PDB entry 5MVW | X-ray diffraction, 1.82 A resolution | chains A and D of the 4 polymer chains in the assembly

== Chain A ==
Protein: Centrosomin
Organism: Drosophila melanogaster
UniProt: P54623 (CNN_DROME), isoform P54623-2; residues 1082-1148 here = UniProt positions 1082-1148
Sequence (70 residues; row label = number of the first residue in the row):
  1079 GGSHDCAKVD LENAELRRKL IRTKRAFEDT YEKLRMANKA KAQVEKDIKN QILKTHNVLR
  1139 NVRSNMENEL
Unresolved in the structure: 1079-1080, 1141-1148
Sequence notes: expression tag (1079-1081)
Ion coordination: Zn2+: His1082, Cys1084 (shared with 2 residues of chain B)
Reported in the primary citation:
  - Zn2+ coordination: His1082, Cys1084
  - mutagenesis - R1141H: decreased localization

== Chain D ==
Protein: Centrosomin
Organism: Drosophila melanogaster
UniProt: P54623 (CNN_DROME), isoform P54623-2; residue numbers follow UniProt; this construct covers 490-544
Sequence (58 residues; row label = number of the first residue in the row):
   487 GPMDQQNSAV IGQLRLELQQ ARTEVETADK WRLECIDVCS VLTNRLEELA GFLNSLLK
Unresolved in the structure: 487-496
Sequence notes: expression tag (487-489); conflict Ile522 (Val in P54623)
Reported in the primary citation:
  - mutagenesis - L535E: decreased binding to apo-LZ-homo-tetramer
  - mutagenesis - L535E: decreased stability
  - mutagenesis - L535E: decreased localization
  - mutagenesis - L535E: abolished binding to homo-tetramer

== Chain A / chain D interface ==
Contacting residue pairs (12):
  Glu1123(A) with Leu542(D); Leu543(D)
  Ile1126(A) with Leu539(D); Leu542(D), hydrophobic; Leu543(D), hydrophobic
  Ile1130(A) with Leu539(D), hydrophobic; Asn540(D); Leu543(D), hydrophobic
  Thr1133(A) with Leu532(D)
  His1134(A) with Ala536(D)
  Leu1137(A) with Leu532(D), hydrophobic; Glu533(D)
Also at the interface, not in a pair above, chain A (7 interface residues in all): Gln1129
Also at the interface, not in a pair above, chain D (8 interface residues in all): Thr529
The authors on this interface:
  - hot spots on chain D (mutagenesis) - L528E: abolished binding to Centrosomin (chain A)
  - hot spots on chain D (mutagenesis) - L532E, L539E, L542E: decreased binding to Centrosomin (chain A)

== Overview ==
7 residues of chain A face 8 of chain D across their interface. His1082(A) and Cys1084(A) coordinate Zn2+.
From the paper: L532E, L539E and L542E of chain D reduce binding to Centrosomin (chain A); Zn2+ coordination
by His1082(A) and Cys1084(A); 6 substitutions were tested in all.
Chain A is Centrosomin and chain D is Centrosomin, both from Drosophila melanogaster; the structure, Complex
between the Leucine Zipper (LZ) and Centrosomin-motif 2 (CM2) domains of Drosophila melanogaster Centrosomin
(Cnn), was determined by X-ray diffraction (same publication as 5MW0, 5MW9, 5MWE and 5I7C).
